3MLB - chains A and B; structure by X-ray diffraction, 1.80 A resolution.

Chain A (and B):
Molecule: nicotinate-nucleotide adenylyltransferase
Organism: Bacillus anthracis
Notes: EC 2.7.7.18; chain B of this document is another copy of the same molecule, construct and numbering; everything in this record applies to it too
Reference sequence: C3L5T6 (NADD_BACAC); numbering as in UniProt (aligned over 1-189)
Amino-acid sequence (191 residues; row label = number of the first residue in the row; numbers below 1 keep their minus sign (Gly-1 is residue -1)):
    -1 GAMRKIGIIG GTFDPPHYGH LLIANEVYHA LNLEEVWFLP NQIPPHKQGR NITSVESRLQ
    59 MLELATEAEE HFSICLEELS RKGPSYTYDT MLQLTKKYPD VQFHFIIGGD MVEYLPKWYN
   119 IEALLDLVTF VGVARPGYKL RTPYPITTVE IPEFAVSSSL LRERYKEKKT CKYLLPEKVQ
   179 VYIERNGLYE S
Not modelled in the structure: -1 to 0 (chain B: -1 to 0, 45-48)
Differences from the reference sequence: expression tag (-1 to 0)
Bound ions: K+: Thr64, Glu67, Phe70
Residues lining bound ligands: LJZ (4,4'-{cyclohexa-2,5-diene-1,4-diylidenebis[(E)methylylidene(E)diazene-2,1-diyl]}bis[N-(2-chlorophenyl)-4-oxobutanamide]): Ile7, Gly8, Ile21, Thr85, Phe103, Ile104, Ile105, Gly106, Met109, Tyr112, Lys115, Trp116, Val131
What the authors report for this chain:
  - binding site for LJZ: Gly106, Tyr112, Trp116
  - binding site for formate: Thr85

Interface between chain A and chain B:
Residue-residue contacts - 77 pairs, chain A then chain B:
  Gly8(A) - Tyr112(B)  hydrogen bond (backbone-side chain)
  Gly9(A) - Glu111(B)
  Gly9(A) - Tyr112(B)
  Thr10(A) - Glu111(B)  hydrogen bond
  Asp12(A) - Arg139(B)  salt bridge
  Asn39(A) - Tyr112(B)
  Asn39(A) - Lys115(B)
  Ile41(A) - Pro141(B)  hydrophobic
  Pro42(A) - Pro114(B)
  Pro42(A) - Pro141(B)
  Pro42(A) - Tyr142(B)
  Pro43(A) - Pro141(B)
  His44(A) - Thr140(B)  hydrogen bond (side chain-backbone)
  His44(A) - Pro141(B)  hydrogen bond (side chain-backbone)
  Lys45(A) - Glu120(B)  salt bridge
  Lys45(A) - Pro141(B)  hydrogen bond (backbone-backbone)
  Lys45(A) - Pro143(B)
  Gln46(A) - Pro143(B)
  Asn49(A) - Arg139(B)  hydrogen bond (backbone-side chain)
  Ile50(A) - Arg139(B)
  Thr51(A) - Arg139(B)  hydrogen bond
  Glu76(A) - Lys115(B)  salt bridge
  Pro82(A) - Pro114(B)  hydrophobic
  Ser83(A) - Lys115(B)  hydrogen bond (backbone-side chain)
  Tyr84(A) - Lys115(B)
  Tyr84(A) - Trp116(B)
  Tyr84(A) - Tyr117(B)
  Tyr84(A) - Asn118(B)  hydrogen bond (side chain-backbone)
  Asp108(A) - Met109(B)
  Met109(A) - Met109(B)  hydrophobic
  Met109(A) - Tyr112(B)  hydrophobic
  Glu111(A) - Gly9(B)
  Glu111(A) - Thr10(B)  hydrogen bond
  Tyr112(A) - Gly8(B)  hydrogen bond (side chain-backbone)
  Tyr112(A) - Gly9(B)
  Tyr112(A) - Asn39(B)
  Tyr112(A) - Met109(B)  hydrophobic
  Pro114(A) - Pro42(B)
  Pro114(A) - Pro82(B)
  Lys115(A) - Asn39(B)
  Lys115(A) - Glu76(B)  salt bridge
  Lys115(A) - Ser83(B)  hydrogen bond (side chain-backbone)
  Lys115(A) - Tyr84(B)
  Trp116(A) - Tyr84(B)
  Tyr117(A) - Tyr84(B)
  Tyr117(A) - Tyr117(B)  hydrophobic
  Asn118(A) - Tyr84(B)  hydrogen bond (backbone-side chain)
  Glu120(A) - His44(B)  salt bridge
  Leu123(A) - His44(B)
  Gly135(A) - Glu161(B)
  Tyr136(A) - Ser157(B)
  Tyr136(A) - Leu158(B)  hydrophobic
  Tyr136(A) - Glu161(B)
  Lys137(A) - Ser157(B)  hydrogen bond (backbone-side chain)
  Lys137(A) - Arg160(B)  hydrogen bond (backbone-side chain)
  Lys137(A) - Glu161(B)  salt bridge
  Arg139(A) - Asp12(B)  salt bridge
  Arg139(A) - Asn49(B)  hydrogen bond (side chain-backbone)
  Arg139(A) - Thr51(B)
  Arg139(A) - Arg160(B)
  Pro141(A) - Ile41(B)  hydrophobic
  Pro141(A) - Pro42(B)
  Pro141(A) - His44(B)
  Pro141(A) - Ile50(B)  hydrophobic
  Tyr142(A) - Pro42(B)
  Tyr142(A) - His44(B)
  Pro143(A) - His44(B)
  Ala153(A) - Tyr136(B)  hydrogen bond (backbone-side chain)
  Ser155(A) - Tyr136(B)  hydrogen bond
  Ser157(A) - Tyr136(B)
  Ser157(A) - Lys137(B)  hydrogen bond (backbone-backbone)
  Leu158(A) - Gly135(B)
  Leu158(A) - Tyr136(B)  hydrophobic
  Arg160(A) - Lys137(B)  hydrogen bond (side chain-backbone)
  Arg160(A) - Arg139(B)
  Glu161(A) - Lys137(B)
  Lys164(A) - Lys137(B)
Other interface residues (no listed pair), chain A (47 interface residues in all): Phe11, Thr85, Leu138, Tyr187
Other interface residues (no listed pair), chain B (44 interface residues in all): Phe11, Thr85, Asp108, Arg133, Leu138, Lys164, Leu186, Tyr187

In short:
47 residues of chain A face 44 of chain B across their interface; the contacts include 20 hydrogen bonds and 7
salt bridges. Polar pairs include Asp12(A)-Arg139(B), Lys45(A)-Glu120(B) and Glu76(A)-Lys115(B). Ligands of
chain A: compound LJZ. The paper reports a binding site for LJZ at Gly106(A), Tyr112(A) and Trp116(A); a
binding site for formate at Thr85(A).
Chain A and chain B are both nicotinate-nucleotide adenylyltransferase (Bacillus anthracis); the structure,
BaNadD in complex with inhibitor 1_02_1, was determined by X-ray diffraction, deposited together with 3MLA and
3MMX.
